PDB entry 3FWE | X-ray diffraction, 2.30 A resolution | chains A and B

== Chain A (and B) ==
Protein: Catabolite gene activator
Source organism: Escherichia coli K-12
Notes: chain B of this document is another copy of the same molecule, construct and numbering; everything in this record applies to it too
Reference sequence: P0ACJ8 (CRP_ECOLI); residues 0-209 here correspond to UniProt positions 8-217 (UniProt number = residue number + 8)
Chain sequence (210 residues; numbered 0 to 209; the number before each row is that of its first residue; numbering starts at 0):
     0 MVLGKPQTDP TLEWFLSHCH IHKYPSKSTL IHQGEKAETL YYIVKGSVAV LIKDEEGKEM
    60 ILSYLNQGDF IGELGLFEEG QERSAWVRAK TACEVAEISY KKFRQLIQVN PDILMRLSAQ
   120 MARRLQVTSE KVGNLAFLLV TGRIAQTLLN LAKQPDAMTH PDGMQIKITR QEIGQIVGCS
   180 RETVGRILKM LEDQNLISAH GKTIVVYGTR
Unresolved in the structure: 0-5, 208-209 (chain B: 0-5, 209)
Sequence notes: engineered mutation Leu138 (Asp146 in P0ACJ8)
Ligand contacts:
  - proline (PRO), molecule 1: Pro9, Trp13, Val108, Asn109
  - proline (PRO), molecule 2: Thr28, His31, Gln32, Lys52, Trp85
From the paper describing this entry:
  - mutagenesis - D138L: decreased binding to DNA (citing earlier work)
  - conformationally variable residues (domain motion, helix shift, loop rearrangement): Pro110 to Lys130, Lys130 to Leu134, Ala135 to Lys152, Cys178
  - self-association interface (contacts with another copy of this molecule): Gly141, Ala144, Leu148

== How chain A and chain B interact ==
Residue-residue contacts (73; chain A residue first):
  Met59(A) - Val131(B)  hydrophobic
  Met59(A) - Asn133(B)
  Leu61(A) - Ser128(B)
  Leu61(A) - Val131(B)  hydrophobic
  Leu73(A) - Ala121(B)
  Leu73(A) - Ser128(B)
  Phe76(A) - Met114(B)  hydrophobic
  Phe76(A) - Ser117(B)
  Phe76(A) - Ala118(B)  hydrophobic
  Phe76(A) - Ala121(B)  hydrophobic
  Gln80(A) - Gln125(B)  hydrogen bond
  Arg82(A) - Glu129(B)  salt bridge
  Ile106(A) - Pro110(B)
  Ile106(A) - Met114(B)  hydrophobic
  Gln107(A) - Pro110(B)
  Gln107(A) - Asp111(B)  hydrogen bond
  Pro110(A) - Ile106(B)  hydrophobic
  Pro110(A) - Gln107(B)
  Pro110(A) - Leu113(B)
  Leu113(A) - Leu113(B)  hydrophobic
  Leu113(A) - Met114(B)  hydrophobic
  Met114(A) - Phe76(B)  hydrophobic
  Met114(A) - Ile106(B)  hydrophobic
  Met114(A) - Leu113(B)  hydrophobic
  Ser117(A) - Phe76(B)
  Ser117(A) - Leu113(B)
  Ser117(A) - Ser117(B)  hydrogen bond
  Ser117(A) - Met120(B)
  Ala118(A) - Phe76(B)  hydrophobic
  Met120(A) - Ser117(B)
  Met120(A) - Ala121(B)  hydrophobic
  Met120(A) - Leu124(B)
  Ala121(A) - Leu73(B)
  Ala121(A) - Phe76(B)  hydrophobic
  Ala121(A) - Met120(B)  hydrophobic
  Arg122(A) - Leu73(B)
  Arg122(A) - Glu77(B)  salt bridge
  Arg123(A) - Leu124(B)
  Leu124(A) - Met120(B)  hydrophobic
  Leu124(A) - Arg123(B)
  Leu124(A) - Leu124(B)  hydrophobic
  Gln125(A) - Leu73(B)
  Gln125(A) - Ser83(B)
  Ser128(A) - Leu61(B)
  Val131(A) - Ile51(B)
  Val131(A) - Leu61(B)  hydrophobic
  Val131(A) - Gln193(B)
  Gly132(A) - Met59(B)
  Gly132(A) - Leu195(B)
  Asn133(A) - Asp53(B)  hydrogen bond
  Asn133(A) - Glu55(B)
  Asn133(A) - Met59(B)
  Asn133(A) - Leu195(B)
  Leu134(A) - Ala144(B)
  Leu134(A) - Leu148(B)  hydrophobic
  Leu134(A) - Leu190(B)  hydrophobic
  Leu134(A) - Val205(B)  hydrophobic
  Ala135(A) - Leu148(B)
  Leu137(A) - Gly141(B)
  Leu137(A) - Leu190(B)  hydrophobic
  Leu138(A) - Gly141(B)
  Leu138(A) - Gln145(B)
  Thr140(A) - Leu137(B)
  Gly141(A) - Leu138(B)
  Arg142(A) - Gln145(B)
  Ala144(A) - Leu134(B)  hydrophobic
  Ala144(A) - Leu137(B)  hydrophobic
  Ala144(A) - Leu138(B)  hydrophobic
  Gln145(A) - Leu138(B)
  Leu148(A) - Leu134(B)  hydrophobic
  Leu148(A) - Leu138(B)  hydrophobic
  Leu190(A) - Leu137(B)  hydrophobic
  Leu195(A) - Leu134(B)  hydrophobic
Interface residues without a listed pair, chain A (37 interface residues in all): Ile51, Val205
Interface residues without a listed pair, chain B (43 interface residues in all): Glu54, Ile60, Leu75, Gly132, Thr140, Ile196

== Summary ==
37 residues of chain A and 43 residues of chain B are in contact, with 4 hydrogen bonds and 2 salt bridges.
Polar contacts include Arg82(A)-Glu129(B), Arg122(A)-Glu77(B) and Gln80(A)-Gln125(B). Chain A binds proline.
The paper reports that D138L of chain A reduces binding to DNA; conformational variability at Pro110(A),
Lys130(A) and Ala135(A) among others.
Both chains are Catabolite gene activator (Escherichia coli K-12). Entry 3FWE (Crystal Structure of the Apo
D138L CAP mutant) was determined by X-ray diffraction (same publication as 3HIF).
